PDB entry 7XG1 | electron microscopy, 3.30 A resolution | chains F and G of the 8 polymer chains in the assembly

# Chain F (and G)
Protein: Csf2
Source organism: Pseudomonas aeruginosa
Notes: chain G of this document is another copy of the same molecule, construct and numbering; everything in this record applies to it too
Amino-acid sequence (348 residues; row label = number of the first residue in the row):
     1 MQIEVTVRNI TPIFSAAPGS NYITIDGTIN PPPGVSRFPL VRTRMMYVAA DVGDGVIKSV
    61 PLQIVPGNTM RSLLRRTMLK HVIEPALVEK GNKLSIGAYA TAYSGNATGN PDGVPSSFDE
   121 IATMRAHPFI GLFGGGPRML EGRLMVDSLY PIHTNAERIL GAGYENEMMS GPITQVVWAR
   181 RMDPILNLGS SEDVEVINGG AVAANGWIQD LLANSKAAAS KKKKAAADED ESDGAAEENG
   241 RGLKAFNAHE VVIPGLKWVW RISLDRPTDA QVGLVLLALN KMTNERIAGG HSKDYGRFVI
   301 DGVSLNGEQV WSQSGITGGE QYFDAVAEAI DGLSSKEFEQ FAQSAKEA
Not modelled in the structure: 185-241, 345-348 (chain G: 180-245, 347-348)

# Interface between chain F and chain G
Contacting residue pairs (42; chain F residue first):
  Arg8(F) with Arg158(G)
  Ile10(F) with Ile159(G); Arg261(G)
  Ile25(F) with Gly19(G)
  Asp26(F) with Gly19(G); Ser20(G), hydrogen bond (side chain-backbone)
  Asn166(F) with Gly55(G)
  Met169(F) with Ala49(G), hydrophobic; Ile57(G), hydrophobic
  Pro172(F) with Ser59(G)
  Gln175(F) with Met45(G), hydrogen bond (side chain-backbone); Met46(G); Tyr47(G), hydrogen bond (side chain-backbone)
  Val177(F) with Arg44(G)
  Trp178(F) with Pro18(G); Arg44(G), hydrogen bond (backbone-side chain)
  Pro184(F) with Tyr103(G); Ser104(G)
  Gly242(F) with Thr108(G)
  Leu243(F) with Ser104(G)
  Phe246(F) with Pro18(G), hydrophobic
  Ile253(F) with Tyr47(G); Ser59(G)
  Pro254(F) with Tyr47(G); Ala49(G), hydrogen bond (backbone-backbone); Ile159(G), hydrophobic
  Gly255(F) with Ala49(G); Arg158(G), hydrogen bond (backbone-side chain)
  His291(F) with Glu141(G), salt bridge; Gly142(G), hydrogen bond (side chain-backbone); Arg143(G); Leu144(G); Met145(G), hydrogen bond; Asp265(G), salt bridge
  Ser292(F) with Arg71(G), hydrogen bond (backbone-side chain); Leu144(G); Val146(G)
  Lys293(F) with Val146(G)
  Asp294(F) with Met145(G)
  Arg297(F) with Gln2(G); Arg261(G); Ser263(G), hydrogen bond
Other interface residues (no listed pair), chain F (28 interface residues in all): Thr11, Pro12, Lys80, Glu167, Ala179, Leu256
Other interface residues (no listed pair), chain G (33 interface residues in all): Val48, Asn68, Gly109, Asp147, Tyr150, Arg266

# Overview
28 residues of chain F and 33 residues of chain G are in contact, with 10 hydrogen bonds and 2 salt bridges.
Polar contacts include His291(F)-Glu141(G), His291(F)-Asp265(G) and Asp26(F)-Ser20(G).
Chain F and chain G are both Csf2 (Pseudomonas aeruginosa); the structure, CryoEM structure of type IV-A
Csf-crRNA binary complex, was determined by electron microscopy, deposited together with 7XF1, 7XFZ, 7XG0,
7XG2, 7XG3 and 7XG4.
